4LBH - chain A; structure by X-ray diffraction, 1.75 A resolution.

== Chain A ==
Protein: 5-chloro-2-hydroxyhydroquinone dehydrochlorinase (TftG)
Organism: Burkholderia cepacia
Reference sequence: Q45075 (Q45075_BURCE); residues 1-100 here = UniProt positions 1-100
Chain sequence (100 residues; row label = number of the first residue in the row):
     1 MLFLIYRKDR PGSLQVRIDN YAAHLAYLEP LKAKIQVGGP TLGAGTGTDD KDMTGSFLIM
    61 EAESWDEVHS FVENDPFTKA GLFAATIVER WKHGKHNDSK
Unresolved in the structure: 95-100
What the authors report for this chain:
  - self-association interface (contacts with another copy of this molecule); pairs are residue here / residue on that copy: Lys8-Glu89 (salt bridge), Gly47-Arg90 (backbone contact), Ala84
  - catalytic residues: Arg17, His24, Ser56, Asp75, His96, Asp98 (proposed by the authors, not directly observed)
  - catalytic residues: Asp9, Pro76 (by similarity / conservation)
  - mutagenesis - R17A, H24A, S56A, H96A: decreased catalytic activity
  - mutagenesis - H24A: decreased stability

== In short ==
The paper reports catalytic residues Arg17, His24 and Ser56 among others; R17A, H24A and S56A, among others,
reduce catalytic activity.
Chain A is 5-chloro-2-hydroxyhydroquinone dehydrochlorinase (TftG) (Burkholderia cepacia); the structure,
5-chloro-2-hydroxyhydroquinone dehydrochlorinase (TftG) from Burkholderia phenoliruptrix AC1100: Apo-form, was
determined by X-ray diffraction together with 4LBI and 4LBP from the same study.
